6D9W - chains A and L of the 3 polymer chains in the assembly; structure by X-ray diffraction, 3.94 A resolution.

Chain A:
Molecule: Divalent metal cation transporter MntH
Organism: Deinococcus radiodurans
Reference sequence: Q9RTP8 (MNTH_DEIRA); residues 26-436 here = UniProt positions 26-436
Sequence (420 residues; row label = number of the first residue in the row):
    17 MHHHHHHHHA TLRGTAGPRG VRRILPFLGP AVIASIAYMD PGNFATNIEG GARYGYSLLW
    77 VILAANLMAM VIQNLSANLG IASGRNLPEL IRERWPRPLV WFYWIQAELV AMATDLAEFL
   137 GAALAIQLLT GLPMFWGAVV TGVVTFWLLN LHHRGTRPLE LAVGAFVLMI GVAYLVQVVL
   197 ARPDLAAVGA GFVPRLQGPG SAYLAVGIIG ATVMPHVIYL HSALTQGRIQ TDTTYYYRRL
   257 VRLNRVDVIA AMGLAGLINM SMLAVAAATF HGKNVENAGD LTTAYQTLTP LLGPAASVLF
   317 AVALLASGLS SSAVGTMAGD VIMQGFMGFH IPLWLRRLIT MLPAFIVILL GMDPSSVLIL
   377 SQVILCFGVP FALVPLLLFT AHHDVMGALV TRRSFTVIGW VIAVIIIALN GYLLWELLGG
Disordered / not traced: 17-42, 166-169, 237-255, 342-350
Sequence notes: initiating methionine (17); expression tag (18-25); engineered mutation H168 (Gln in Q9RTP8), H169 (Lys in Q9RTP8), Y251 (Glu in Q9RTP8), Y252 (Glu in Q9RTP8), Y253 (Lys in Q9RTP8), H398 (Arg in Q9RTP8), H399 (Arg in Q9RTP8)
From the paper describing this entry:
  - conformationally variable residues (helix shift): P386

Chain L:
Molecule: Fab Light Chain
Organism: Mus musculus
Notes: antibody fragment or engineered binder
Sequence (213 residues; numbered 1 to 213; the number before each row is that of its first residue):
     1 DIELTQSPAT LSVTPGDSVS LSCRASQSIS NNLHWYQQKS HESPRLLIKY VSQSSSGIPS
    61 RFSGSGSGTD FTLSINSVET EDFGMYFCQQ SNSWPRTFGG GTKLEIKRAD AAPTVSIFPP
   121 SSEQLTSGGA SVVCFLNNFY PKDINVKWKI DGSERQNGVL NSWTDQDSKD STYSMSSTLT
   181 LTKDEYERHN SYTCEATHKT STSPIVKSFN RNE
Cystine bridges: C23-C88, C134-C194

Interface between chain A and chain L:
Pairs across the interface (11):
  R198(A) - D1(L)  salt bridge
  R198(A) - S93(L)
  R198(A) - W94(L)  hydrogen bond (side chain-backbone)
  P199(A) - W94(L)  hydrophobic
  A284(A) - N92(L)
  H287(A) - W94(L)
  G288(A) - R96(L)
  K289(A) - N32(L)  hydrogen bond
  K289(A) - Y50(L)
  K289(A) - S91(L)
  V291(A) - Y50(L)
Also at the interface, not in a pair above, chain A (10 interface residues in all): Y72, A283, P306
Also at the interface, not in a pair above, chain L (9 interface residues in all): S30

In short:
10 residues of chain A face 9 of chain L across their interface, with 2 hydrogen bonds and 1 salt bridge.
Polar pairs include R198(A)-D1(L), R198(A)-W94(L) and K289(A)-N32(L). The paper reports conformational
variability at P386(A).
Chain A is Divalent metal cation transporter MntH (Deinococcus radiodurans) and chain L is Fab Light Chain
(Mus musculus); the structure, Crystal structure of Deinococcus radiodurans MntH, an Nramp-family transition
metal transporter, in the inward-open apo state, was determined by X-ray diffraction (same publication as 6C3I
and 6D91).
